PDB entry 7UM1 | electron microscopy, 4.20 A resolution (low resolution: residue-level contacts below are approximate; hydrogen-bond / salt-bridge calls are withheld) | chains d and C of the 5 polymer chains in the assembly

Chain d:
Molecule: DNA-directed RNA polymerase beta' subunit
Source organism: Bacillus phage AR9
Notes: engineered mutation(s): N-terminal His-tag
Reference sequence: A0A172JIH0 (A0A172JIH0_9CAUD); residues 1-426 here = UniProt positions 1-426
Chain sequence (448 residues; each row starts with the number of its first residue; numbers below 1 keep their minus sign (Met-21 is residue -21)):
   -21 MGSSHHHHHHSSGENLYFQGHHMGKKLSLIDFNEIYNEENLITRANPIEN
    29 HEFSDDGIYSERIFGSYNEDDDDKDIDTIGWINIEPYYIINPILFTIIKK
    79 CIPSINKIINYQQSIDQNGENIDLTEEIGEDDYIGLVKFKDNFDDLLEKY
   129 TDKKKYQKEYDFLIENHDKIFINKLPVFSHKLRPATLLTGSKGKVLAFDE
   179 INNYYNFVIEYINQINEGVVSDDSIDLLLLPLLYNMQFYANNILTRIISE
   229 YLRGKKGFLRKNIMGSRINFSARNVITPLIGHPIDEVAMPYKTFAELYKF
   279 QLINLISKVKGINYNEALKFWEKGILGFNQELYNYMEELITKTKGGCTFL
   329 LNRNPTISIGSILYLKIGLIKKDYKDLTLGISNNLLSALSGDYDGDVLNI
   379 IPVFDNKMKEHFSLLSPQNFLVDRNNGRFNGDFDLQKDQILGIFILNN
Unresolved in the structure: -21 to 0
Construct notes: expression tag (-21 to 0)

Chain C:
Molecule: DNA-directed RNA polymerase
Source organism: Bacillus phage AR9
Notes: EC 2.7.7.6
Reference sequence: A0A172JHZ2 (A0A172JHZ2_9CAUD); numbering as in UniProt (aligned over 1-665)
Chain sequence (665 residues; each row starts with the number of its first residue):
     1 MDDISVIKNEDYEGSHRFLAEELLMPNANKTDGNRSTMFCSHLAQAVTLQ
    51 KAEPPLVYTNFENQVGKYSTAGYRKANSNYKVIEKIYKNDYNYVLIVQDQ
   101 ETGEYTLFERAECEFLTEHYGFQWDNDKIDSLKKDDTIEKDTVLYKNTCY
   151 DENMNFGYGVNLNAAYFSYKNETLEDAIVISESAAKKLGTFSVNKVKVSV
   201 NTNDILLNLYGDNENYKGFPDIGEHIKNQIIASRRRFDYNTALYELKNLN
   251 EMRDSDTPFFADGKIVDIEIFSNVPEEELKVQKYNEQVLYYINKQKEFSN
   301 NVYQKLKKIVEGKDNNVSDKLLHFYNNCKMRIDENISYTYQNSKFSGFIM
   351 EFTILEEEPLNKGSKITGRYGNKGVISKILPDDQMPTVAEGRFKGLKADI
   401 CLNPLGVFNRLNPSQLIEQELNWIAKFIRKDMEEAGSNEEKVSILLDFLN
   451 RVNKEETELMEEFINSLNKTELEEFLNDIIENGIPICQKPFFGNIGLDEL
   501 WELYNHYDHIDYFKCEGISTPLIIGEIYMVRLKHEPHSKFSARSTSFMNL
   551 RGLPAKSKNFKEHKDLYSKTPVRIGNMEISNLSLTNEMGSIMDMLNSYSN
   601 NETNRRELIMQLLTGNPFDTNIDLSDVESGTSKILKSLFTCLGLSIDDVE
   651 EEWENKLNGKVEDEK
Unresolved in the structure: 650-665

How chain d and chain C interact:
Residue-residue contacts (134; chain d residue first):
  Met1(d) - Val649(C)
  Gly2(d) - Asp647(C)
  Gly2(d) - Asp648(C)
  Lys3(d) - Ser632(C)
  Lys3(d) - Leu635(C)
  Lys3(d) - Lys636(C)
  Lys3(d) - Ile646(C)
  Lys4(d) - Ser645(C)
  Lys4(d) - Ile646(C)
  Lys4(d) - Asp647(C)
  Leu5(d) - Leu644(C)
  Leu5(d) - Ser645(C)
  Ser6(d) - Gly643(C)
  Ser6(d) - Leu644(C)
  Ser6(d) - Ser645(C)
  Leu7(d) - Gly643(C)
  Phe10(d) - Gly643(C)
  Tyr45(d) - Leu550(C)
  Asp55(d) - Lys633(C)
  Asp55(d) - Ile634(C)
  Ile57(d) - Cys641(C)
  Pro154(d) - Cys641(C)
  Val155(d) - Cys641(C)
  Phe156(d) - Ser637(C)
  Phe156(d) - Leu638(C)
  Phe156(d) - Cys641(C)
  Lys159(d) - Leu550(C)
  Leu160(d) - Ile634(C)
  Leu222(d) - Leu642(C)
  Ile226(d) - Leu642(C)
  Leu230(d) - Leu638(C)
  Phe236(d) - Ile634(C)
  Phe236(d) - Leu638(C)
  Asn240(d) - Arg551(C)
  Asn240(d) - Leu553(C)
  Met242(d) - Asn576(C)
  Met242(d) - Ile579(C)
  Gly243(d) - Ile574(C)
  Ser244(d) - Arg573(C)
  Ser244(d) - Ile574(C)
  Ser244(d) - Ser599(C)
  Ser244(d) - Asn600(C)
  Arg245(d) - Pro554(C)
  Arg245(d) - Val572(C)
  Arg245(d) - Arg573(C)
  Arg245(d) - Ser599(C)
  Ile246(d) - Pro571(C)
  Ile246(d) - Val572(C)
  Ile246(d) - Ile574(C)
  Asn247(d) - Arg543(C)
  Asn247(d) - Ser544(C)
  Asn247(d) - Thr545(C)
  Asn247(d) - Pro554(C)
  Asn247(d) - Arg605(C)
  Phe248(d) - Arg543(C)
  Phe248(d) - Ser544(C)
  Phe248(d) - Thr545(C)
  Ser249(d) - Ala542(C)
  Ser249(d) - Arg543(C)
  Ser249(d) - Val572(C)
  Ala250(d) - Ser541(C)
  Ala250(d) - Ala542(C)
  Arg251(d) - Phe540(C)
  Arg251(d) - Ser541(C)
  Arg251(d) - Thr570(C)
  Arg251(d) - Val572(C)
  Asn252(d) - Phe540(C)
  Val253(d) - Pro536(C)
  Pro256(d) - Glu172(C)
  Pro256(d) - Ser377(C)
  Ile258(d) - Lys170(C)
  Lys270(d) - Phe540(C)
  Thr271(d) - Phe540(C)
  Glu274(d) - Ser544(C)
  Glu274(d) - Tyr567(C)
  Phe278(d) - Ile609(C)
  Phe278(d) - Leu612(C)
  Gln279(d) - Leu612(C)
  Gln279(d) - Pro617(C)
  Asn282(d) - Leu613(C)
  Asn282(d) - Thr614(C)
  Asn282(d) - Gly615(C)
  Asn282(d) - Pro617(C)
  Tyr292(d) - Leu613(C)
  Lys297(d) - Glu251(C)
  Lys297(d) - Asp254(C)
  Glu300(d) - Met252(C)
  Lys301(d) - Met252(C)
  Leu304(d) - Asn228(C)
  Leu317(d) - Phe618(C)
  Lys320(d) - Phe618(C)
  Thr321(d) - Phe618(C)
  Lys322(d) - Phe618(C)
  Lys322(d) - Asp619(C)
  Leu328(d) - Leu582(C)
  Asn330(d) - Glu578(C)
  Thr334(d) - Met577(C)
  Thr334(d) - Glu578(C)
  Thr334(d) - Asn581(C)
  Ile340(d) - Glu578(C)
  Ile340(d) - Asn581(C)
  Ile340(d) - Leu582(C)
  Asp354(d) - Lys362(C)
  Leu355(d) - Phe540(C)
  Thr356(d) - Lys362(C)
  Thr356(d) - Pro536(C)
  Asn361(d) - Asn171(C)
  Asn361(d) - Leu174(C)
  Asp370(d) - Glu175(C)
  Tyr371(d) - Leu174(C)
  Tyr371(d) - Val375(C)
  Asp372(d) - Lys365(C)
  Asp372(d) - Lys373(C)
  Asn377(d) - Val572(C)
  Pro380(d) - Tyr598(C)
  Phe382(d) - Tyr598(C)
  Phe382(d) - Leu612(C)
  Phe382(d) - Thr620(C)
  Asp383(d) - Ile622(C)
  Asn384(d) - Asp619(C)
  Asn384(d) - Thr620(C)
  Asn384(d) - Asn621(C)
  Met386(d) - Ser590(C)
  His389(d) - Glu587(C)
  His389(d) - Ser590(C)
  Phe390(d) - Ile591(C)
  Phe390(d) - Met594(C)
  Leu392(d) - Thr585(C)
  Lys415(d) - Glu175(C)
  Asp416(d) - Asn171(C)
  Asp416(d) - Leu174(C)
  Asp416(d) - Leu405(C)
  Gln417(d) - Asn171(C)
  Gln417(d) - Leu174(C)
Other interface residues (no listed pair), chain d (93 interface residues in all): Asp48, Ile54, Tyr183, Lys233, Lys239, Ile241, Thr255, Lys277, Leu283, Lys286, Trp299, Ile303, Tyr352, Leu364, Gly373, Val375, Ile379, Val381, Leu393, Gln414
Other interface residues (no listed pair), chain C (90 interface residues in all): Ser168, Thr173, Asp176, Ala177, Gln229, Gly363, His537, Lys539, Ser546, Met548, Leu566, Leu595, Asn616, Thr631, Phe639, Thr640

Summary:
93 residues of chain d face 90 of chain C across their interface.
Here chain d is DNA-directed RNA polymerase beta' subunit and chain C is DNA-directed RNA polymerase, both
from Bacillus phage AR9. Entry 7UM1 (Structure of bacteriophage AR9 non-virion RNAP polymerase holoenzyme) was
determined by electron microscopy, deposited together with 7S00, 7S01 and 7UM0.
